PDB entry 1WN3 | X-ray diffraction, 2.10 A resolution | chains A and D of the 4 polymer chains in the assembly

# Chain A (and D)
Molecule: phenylacetic acid degradation protein PaaI
Source organism: Thermus thermophilus HB8
Notes: chain D of this document is another copy of the same molecule, construct and numbering; everything in this record applies to it too
UniProt: Q5SJP3 (Q5SJP3_THET8); numbering as in UniProt (aligned over 1-136)
Sequence (136 residues; numbered 1 to 136; the number before each row is that of its first residue):
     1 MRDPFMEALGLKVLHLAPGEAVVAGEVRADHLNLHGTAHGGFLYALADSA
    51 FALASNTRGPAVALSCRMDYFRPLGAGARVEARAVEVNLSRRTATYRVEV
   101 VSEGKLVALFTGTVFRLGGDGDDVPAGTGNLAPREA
Disordered / not traced: 1, 118-136
Small-molecule neighbours: hexanoyl-coenzyme A (HXC): Asp48, Ala52, Asn56, Ala61, Val62, Ala63, Leu64, Phe115, Leu117

# How chain A and chain D interact
Pairs across the interface (8; chain A residue first):
  Leu64(A) with Leu64(D), hydrophobic
  Ser65(A) with Ser65(D)
  Arg67(A) with Arg67(D)
  Arg92(A) with Phe115(D)
  Thr93(A) with Leu64(D)
  Phe115(A) with Arg92(D); Thr93(D); Phe115(D), hydrophobic

# Overview
Chain A and chain D each contribute 6 residues to their interface. Chain A binds hexanoyl-coenzyme A.
Both chains are phenylacetic acid degradation protein PaaI (Thermus thermophilus HB8). Entry 1WN3 (Crystal
structure of TT0310 protein from Thermus thermophilus HB8) was determined by X-ray diffraction (same
publication as 1WLU, 1WLV, 1WM6 and 1J1Y).
